4RVD - chain A; structure by X-ray diffraction, 2.20 A resolution.

# Chain A
Molecule: D-mycarose 3-C-methyltransferase
Organism: Streptomyces argillaceus
Reference sequence: Q194Q4 (Q194Q4_STRAA); aligned to UniProt positions 1-420 over residues 1-420 (the alignment contains insertions or deletions, so no single offset holds)
Amino-acid sequence (426 residues; numbered 1 to 426; the number before each row is that of its first residue):
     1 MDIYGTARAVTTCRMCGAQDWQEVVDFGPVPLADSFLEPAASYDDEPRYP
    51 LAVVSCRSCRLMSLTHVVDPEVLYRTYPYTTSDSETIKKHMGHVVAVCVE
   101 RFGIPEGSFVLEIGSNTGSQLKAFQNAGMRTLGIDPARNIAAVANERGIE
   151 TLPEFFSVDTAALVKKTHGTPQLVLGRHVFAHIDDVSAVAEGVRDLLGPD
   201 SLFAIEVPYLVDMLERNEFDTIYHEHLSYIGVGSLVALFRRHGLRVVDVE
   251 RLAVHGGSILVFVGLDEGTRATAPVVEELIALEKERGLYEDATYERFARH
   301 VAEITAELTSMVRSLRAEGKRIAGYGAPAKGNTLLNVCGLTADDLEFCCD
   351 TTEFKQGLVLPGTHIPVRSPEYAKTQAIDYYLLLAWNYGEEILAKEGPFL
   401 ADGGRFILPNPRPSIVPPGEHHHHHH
Disordered / not traced: 1-5, 424-426
Modified positions: Cys349 (s-hydroxycysteine; CSO)
Sequence notes: conflict Arg14 (Pro in Q194Q4), Arg57 (Ala in Q194Q4), Cys98 (Arg99 in Q194Q4), Val99 (Pro100 in Q194Q4), Glu100 (Ser101 in Q194Q4), Arg101 (Ala102 in Q194Q4), Phe102 (Ser103 in Q194Q4), Gly103 (Ala104 in Q194Q4), Ile104 (Ser105 in Q194Q4); expression tag (421-426)
Bound ions: Zn2+: Cys13, Cys16, Cys56, Cys59
Residues lining bound ligands: S-adenosylmethionine (SAM): Tyr74, Tyr77, Glu112, Ile113, Gly114, Asn116, Ile134, Asp135, Pro136, Ala137, Glu154, Phe155, Phe156, Arg177, His178, Val179, His182, Ile183
Reported in the primary citation:
  - catalytic residues: Glu225, His226 (proposed by the authors, not directly observed)
  - mutagenesis - Y79A (7-8-fold), Y79F (7-8-fold): decreased catalytic activity

# Summary
Ligands of chain A: S-adenosylmethionine. Cys13, Cys16, Cys56 and Cys59 coordinate Zn2+. From the paper:
catalytic residues Glu225 and His226; Y79A and Y79F reduce catalytic activity.
Chain A is D-mycarose 3-C-methyltransferase (Streptomyces argillaceus); the structure, Crystal structure of
MtmC in complex with SAM, was determined by X-ray diffraction together with 4RV9, 4RVF and 4RVG from the same
study.
